Entry 7D9H (X-ray diffraction, 2.31 A resolution); this record covers chain A.

[Chain A]
Molecule: Spermidine dehydrogenase, SpdH
Source organism: Pseudomonas aeruginosa (strain ATCC 15692 / DSM 22644 / CIP 104116 / JCM 14847 / LMG 12228 / 1C / PRS 101 / PAO1)
Notes: EC 1.5.99.6
UniProtKB: Q9HXS8 (Q9HXS8_PSEAE); residues 34-620 here = UniProt positions 34-620
Sequence (587 residues; numbered 34 to 620; the number before each row is that of its first residue):
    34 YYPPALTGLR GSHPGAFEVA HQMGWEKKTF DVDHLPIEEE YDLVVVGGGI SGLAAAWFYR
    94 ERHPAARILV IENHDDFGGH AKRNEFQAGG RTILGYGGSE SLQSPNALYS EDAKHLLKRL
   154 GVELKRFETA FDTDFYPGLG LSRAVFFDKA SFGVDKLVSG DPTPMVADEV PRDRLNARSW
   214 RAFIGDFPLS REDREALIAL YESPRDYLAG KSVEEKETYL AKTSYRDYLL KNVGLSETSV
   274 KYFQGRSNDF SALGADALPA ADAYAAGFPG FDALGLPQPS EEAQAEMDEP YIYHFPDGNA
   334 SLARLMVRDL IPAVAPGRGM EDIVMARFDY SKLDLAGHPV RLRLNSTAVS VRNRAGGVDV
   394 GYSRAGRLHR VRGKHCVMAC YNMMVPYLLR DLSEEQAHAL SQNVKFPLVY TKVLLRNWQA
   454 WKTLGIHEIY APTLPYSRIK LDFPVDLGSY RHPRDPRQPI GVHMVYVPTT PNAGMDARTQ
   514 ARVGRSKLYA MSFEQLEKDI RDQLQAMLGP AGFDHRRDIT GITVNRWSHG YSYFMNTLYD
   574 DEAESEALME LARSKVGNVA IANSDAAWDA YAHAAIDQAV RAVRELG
Unresolved in the structure: 138-141, 311-320, 620
Ion coordination: heme Fe: His54, His562
Small-molecule neighbours:
  - FAD (flavin-adenine dinucleotide): Val79, Gly80, Gly81, Gly82, Ile83, Ser84, Gly85, Ile104, Glu105, Asn106, His107, Gly111, Gly112, His113, Ala114, Gly131, Ser132, Glu133, Ser134, Gln136, Tyr324, Asn332, Ser379, Thr380, Ala381, Ala412, Cys413, Tyr414, Met417, Leu421, Leu441, Tyr443, Trp560, Gly563, Tyr564, Asn596, Ser597, Ala603, Tyr604, Ala605, Ala608
  - heme (HEM): Ser45, Ala49, Phe50, Ala53, His54, Gly57, Trp58, Asn106, His107, Tyr414, Met416, Met417, Tyr420, Ser434, Arg515, Arg518, Ser519, Leu521, Tyr522, Arg559, Ser561, His562

[Summary]
Chain A binds flavin-adenine dinucleotide and heme. His54 and His562 coordinate a heme Fe ion.
Chain A is Spermidine dehydrogenase, SpdH (Pseudomonas aeruginosa (strain ATCC 15692 / DSM 22644 / CIP 104116
/ JCM 14847 / LMG 12228 / 1C / PRS 101 / PAO1)); the structure, SpdH Spermidine dehydrogenase N33 truncation
structure, was determined by X-ray diffraction together with 7D9F, 7D9G, 7D9I and 7D9J from the same study.
